Entry 6CB7 (X-ray diffraction, 1.60 A resolution); this record covers chain A.

# Chain A
Protein: Protein A6
From: Vaccinia virus (strain Copenhagen)
Reference sequence: P20985 (A6_VACCC); residues 1-121 here = UniProt positions 1-121
Amino-acid sequence (122 residues; row label = number of the first residue in the row; numbering starts at 0):
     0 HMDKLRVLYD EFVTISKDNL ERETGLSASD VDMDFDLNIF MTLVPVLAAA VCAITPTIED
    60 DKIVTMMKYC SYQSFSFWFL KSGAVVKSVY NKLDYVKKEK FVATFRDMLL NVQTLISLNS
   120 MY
Disordered / not traced: 119-121
Sequence notes: expression tag (0); engineered mutation Ala-47 (Glu in P20985), Ala-48 (Lys in P20985), Ala-49 (Lys in P20985); conflict Tyr-94 (Asp in P20985), Lys-96 (Glu in P20985)
Metal / ion sites: Ni2+ near His-0 (its only coordinating residue here)

# Overview
Chain A is Protein A6 (Vaccinia virus (strain Copenhagen)); the structure, Crystal structure of vaccinia virus
A6 N-terminus (space group C2), was determined by X-ray diffraction together with 6CB6, 6BR8 and 6BR9 from the
same study.
